7YU5 - chains B and S of the 5 polymer chains in the assembly; structure by electron microscopy, 3.70 A resolution.

# Chain B
Name: Guanine nucleotide-binding protein G(I)/G(S)/G(T) subunit beta-1
Source organism: Rattus norvegicus
UniProtKB: P54311 (GBB1_RAT); residues 2-340 here = UniProt positions 2-340
Chain sequence (351 residues; numbered -10 to 340; the number before each row is that of its first residue; numbers below 1 keep their minus sign (Met-10 is residue -10)):
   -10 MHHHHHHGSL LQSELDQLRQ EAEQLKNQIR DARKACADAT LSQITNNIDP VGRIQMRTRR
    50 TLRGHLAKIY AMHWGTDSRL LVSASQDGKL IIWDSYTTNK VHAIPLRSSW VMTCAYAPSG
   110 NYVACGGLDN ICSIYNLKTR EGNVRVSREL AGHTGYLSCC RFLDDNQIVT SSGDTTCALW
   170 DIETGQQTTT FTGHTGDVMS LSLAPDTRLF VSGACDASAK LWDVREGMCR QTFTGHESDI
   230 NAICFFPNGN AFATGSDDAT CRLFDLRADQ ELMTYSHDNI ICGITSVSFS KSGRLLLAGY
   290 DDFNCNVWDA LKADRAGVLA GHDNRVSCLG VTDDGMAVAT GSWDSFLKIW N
Unresolved in the structure: -10 to 2
Construct notes: expression tag (-10 to 1)
Swiss-Prot annotation at these positions:
  - modified residue: Ser2 (N-acetylserine), His266 (Phosphohistidine)

# Chain S
Name: scFv16
Source organism: Mus musculus
Notes: antibody fragment or engineered binder
Chain sequence (260 residues; numbered 1 to 260; the number before each row is that of its first residue):
     1 DVQLVESGGG LVQPGGSRKL SCSASGFAFS SFGMHWVRQA PEKGLEWVAY ISSGSGTIYY
    61 ADTVKGRFTI SRDDPKNTLF LQMTSLRSED TAMYYCVRSI YYYGSSPFDF WGQGTTLTVS
   121 SGGGGSGGGG SGGGGSDIVM TQATSSVPVT PGESVSISCR SSKSLLHSNG NTYLYWFLQR
   181 PGQSPQLLIY RMSNLASGVP DRFSGSGSGT AFTLTISRLE AEDVGVYYCM QHLEYPLTFG
   241 AGTKLELKAA AASSEDLYFQ
Unresolved in the structure: 1, 122-135, 248-260

# How chain B and chain S interact
Contacting residue pairs - 13 pairs, chain B then chain S:
  Asp66(B) with Tyr103(S)
  Arg68(B) with Tyr103(S)
  Leu69(B) with Tyr103(S), hydrophobic
  Asp83(B) with Tyr103(S)
  Val90(B) with Tyr102(S), hydrophobic
  Arg129(B) with Val2(S); Arg98(S), hydrogen bond (backbone-side chain); Phe110(S)
  Glu130(B) with Gly26(S); Phe27(S); Ala28(S), hydrogen bond (backbone-backbone)
  Gly131(B) with Ala28(S); Ser31(S)
Other interface residues (no listed pair), chain B (10 interface residues in all): His91, Asn132
Other interface residues (no listed pair), chain S (10 interface residues in all): Phe32

# Summary
Chain B and chain S each contribute 10 residues to their interface, with 2 hydrogen bonds. Polar contacts
include Arg129(B)-Arg98(S) and Glu130(B)-Ala28(S).
Here chain B is Guanine nucleotide-binding protein G(I)/G(S)/G(T) subunit beta-1 (Rattus norvegicus) and chain
S is scFv16 (Mus musculus). Entry 7YU5 (Human Lysophosphatidic Acid Receptor 1-Gi complex bound to
ONO-0740556, state1) was determined by electron microscopy together with 7YU3, 7YU4, 7YU6, 7YU7 and 7YU8 from
the same study.
